PDB entry 5YC0 | X-ray diffraction, 2.00 A resolution | chains A and W of the 6 polymer chains in the assembly

Chain A:
Name: Envelope glycoprotein
UniProt: Q1HMR5 (Q1HMR5_9HIV1); numbering as in UniProt (aligned over 27-70)
Amino-acid sequence (44 residues; numbered 27 to 70; the number before each row is that of its first residue):
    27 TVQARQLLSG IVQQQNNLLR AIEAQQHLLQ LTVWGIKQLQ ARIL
Unresolved in the structure: 69-70

Chain W:
Name: Lp-46
Amino-acid sequence (31 residues; numbered 117 to 154; 7 numbers in that range are skipped by the numbering (no residue carries them; nothing is unmodelled there); the number before each row is that of its first residue):
   117 WQEWEQKI
   132 TALLEQAQIQ QEKNEYELQK LDK
Unresolved in the structure: 153-154

How chain A and chain W interact:
Residue-residue contacts - 26 pairs, chain A then chain W:
  Gln-29(A) / Leu-152(W)
  Gln-32(A) / Glu-148(W)  hydrogen bond
  Leu-33(A) / Asn-145(W)
  Leu-33(A) / Leu-152(W)  hydrophobic
  Gly-36(A) / Gln-141(W)
  Gly-36(A) / Asn-145(W)  hydrogen bond (backbone-side chain)
  Ile-37(A) / Asn-145(W)
  Gln-39(A) / Gln-141(W)
  Gln-40(A) / Ala-138(W)  hydrogen bond (side chain-backbone)
  Gln-40(A) / Gln-141(W)
  Gln-40(A) / Gln-142(W)  hydrogen bond
  Gln-40(A) / Asn-145(W)
  Asn-43(A) / Gln-137(W)
  Asn-43(A) / Gln-141(W)
  Arg-46(A) / Leu-134(W)
  Ala-47(A) / Leu-134(W)  hydrophobic
  Ala-50(A) / Trp-120(W)  hydrophobic
  Ala-50(A) / Ile-124(W)  hydrophobic
  Ala-50(A) / Leu-134(W)  hydrophobic
  Gln-51(A) / Ile-124(W)
  His-53(A) / Trp-120(W)
  Leu-54(A) / Trp-117(W)
  Leu-54(A) / Glu-121(W)
  Leu-54(A) / Ile-124(W)  hydrophobic
  Leu-57(A) / Trp-117(W)
  Leu-57(A) / Trp-120(W)
Interface residues without a listed pair, chain A (17 interface residues in all): Leu-44, Thr-58
Interface residues without a listed pair, chain W (14 interface residues in all): Leu-135, Leu-149
Interface features reported in the paper:
  - pairs named by the authors: Gln-40(A)/Ala-138(W) (hydrogen bond), Leu-54(A)/Trp-117(W) (hydrophobic contact)

Overview:
17 residues of chain A and 14 residues of chain W are in contact, with 4 hydrogen bonds. Polar contacts
include Gln-32(A)/Glu-148(W), Gly-36(A)/Asn-145(W) and Gln-40(A)/Ala-138(W). The authors report a hydrogen
bond between Gln-40(A) and Ala-138(W); a hydrophobic contact between Leu-54(A) and Trp-117(W).
Chain A is Envelope glycoprotein and chain W is Lp-46; the structure, Crystal structure of LP-46/N44, was
determined by X-ray diffraction.
